6KYY - chains A and B; structure by X-ray diffraction, 2.80 A resolution.

Chain A (and B):
Molecule: Pyridine nucleotide-disulphide oxidoreductase dimerisation region
Organism: Escherichia coli BL21(DE3)
Notes: chain B of this document is another copy of the same molecule, construct and numbering; everything in this record applies to it too
Reference sequence: A0A140ND83 (A0A140ND83_ECOBD); numbering as in UniProt (aligned over 1-441)
Sequence (448 residues; numbered -6 to 441; the number before each row is that of its first residue; numbers below 1 keep their minus sign (Gly-6 is residue -6)):
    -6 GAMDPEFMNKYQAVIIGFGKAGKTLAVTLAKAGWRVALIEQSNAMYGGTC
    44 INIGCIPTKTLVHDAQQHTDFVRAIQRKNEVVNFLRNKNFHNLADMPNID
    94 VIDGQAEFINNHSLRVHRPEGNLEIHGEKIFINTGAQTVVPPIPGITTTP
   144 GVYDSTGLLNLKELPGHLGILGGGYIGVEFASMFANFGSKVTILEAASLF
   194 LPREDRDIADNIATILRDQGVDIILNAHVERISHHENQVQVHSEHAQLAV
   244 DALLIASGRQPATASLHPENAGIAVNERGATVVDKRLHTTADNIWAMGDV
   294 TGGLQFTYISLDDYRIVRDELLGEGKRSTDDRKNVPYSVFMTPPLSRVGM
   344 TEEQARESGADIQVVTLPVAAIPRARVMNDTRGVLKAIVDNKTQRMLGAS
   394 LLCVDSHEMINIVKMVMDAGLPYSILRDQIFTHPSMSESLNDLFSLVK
Disordered / not traced: -6 to 4, 111-115 (chain B: -6 to 0)
Differences from the reference sequence: expression tag (-6 to 0)
Ion coordination: Cu ion site 1: Cys43, Cys48, Thr300; Cu ion site 2 near His61 (its only coordinating residue here); Cu ion site 3 near His110 (its only coordinating residue here); Cu ion site 4 near His160 (its only coordinating residue here); Cu ion site 5 near His235 (its only coordinating residue here); Cu ion site 6 near His260 (its only coordinating residue here)
Small-molecule neighbours: FAD (flavin-adenine dinucleotide): Ile9, Gly10, Phe11, Gly12, Lys13, Ala14, Ile32, Glu33, Gln34, Met38, Gly41, Thr42, Cys43, Ile46, Gly47, Cys48, Thr51, Lys52, Gly97, Gln98, Ala99, Asn126, Thr127, Gly128, Ala129, Ser148, Ile169, Glu172, Phe173, Arg252, Leu259, Gly291, Asp292, Gln298, Phe299, Thr300, Tyr301, Ser303, Phe333
What the authors report for this chain:
  - Cu ion coordination: Cys43, Cys48
  - catalytic residues: Cys43
  - catalytic residues: Cys48, His426, Glu431 (proposed by the authors, not directly observed)
  - mutagenesis - C43S, C48S: increased catalytic activity on Cu2+
  - mutagenesis - C396S: unchanged catalytic activity
  - mutagenesis - K13A/K16A (1.3-fold): decreased catalytic activity on Cu2+
  - mutagenesis - C43S: increased catalytic activity on other metal ions
  - specificity-determining residues: Cys43

Interface between chain A and chain B:
Residue-residue contacts - 92 pairs, chain A then chain B:
  Cys43(A) with His426(B), hydrogen bond
  Cys48(A) with His426(B); Pro427(B), hydrophobic
  Ile49(A) with Pro366(B), hydrophobic
  Lys52(A) with Val370(B); Pro427(B)
  Thr53(A) with Val370(B)
  His56(A) with Val370(B); Met371(B), hydrogen bond (side chain-backbone)
  Gln60(A) with Gln60(B)
  Arg70(A) with Arg369(B), hydrogen bond (side chain-backbone); Val370(B), hydrogen bond (side chain-backbone); Met371(B); Asn372(B)
  Val74(A) with Arg369(B)
  Phe77(A) with Arg369(B)
  Thr300(A) with His426(B)
  Tyr301(A) with Ile423(B), hydrophobic; Phe424(B); His426(B)
  Ile302(A) with Ile423(B), hydrophobic
  Asp305(A) with Ile423(B)
  Arg308(A) with Arg420(B); Asp421(B); Gln422(B)
  Arg325(A) with Ile423(B)
  Pro329(A) with Ile423(B)
  Ser331(A) with Thr425(B)
  Phe333(A) with His426(B); Pro427(B)
  Pro366(A) with Ile49(B), hydrophobic
  Arg367(A) with His400(B), hydrogen bond
  Arg369(A) with Arg70(B), hydrogen bond (backbone-side chain); Phe77(B)
  Val370(A) with Lys52(B); Thr53(B); His56(B); Arg70(B), hydrogen bond (backbone-side chain)
  Met371(A) with His56(B)
  Asn372(A) with Arg70(B)
  Asp398(A) with Asp398(B)
  His400(A) with Arg367(B), hydrogen bond; Thr425(B), hydrogen bond (backbone-side chain); Pro427(B)
  Glu401(A) with Arg367(B), salt bridge; Ser428(B); Met429(B), hydrogen bond (side chain-backbone); Ser430(B), hydrogen bond
  Ile403(A) with Thr425(B)
  Asn404(A) with Ile405(B); Gln422(B); Phe424(B); Thr425(B), hydrogen bond; Ser430(B)
  Ile405(A) with Asn404(B); Ile405(B), hydrophobic
  Lys407(A) with Gln422(B); Ile423(B), hydrogen bond (side chain-backbone); Phe424(B)
  Met408(A) with Met408(B), hydrophobic; Val409(B), hydrophobic; Gln422(B)
  Val409(A) with Met408(B), hydrophobic
  Ile418(A) with Met408(B), hydrophobic
  Leu419(A) with Met408(B), hydrophobic
  Asp421(A) with Arg308(B), hydrogen bond (backbone-side chain)
  Gln422(A) with Arg308(B), hydrogen bond (backbone-side chain); Lys407(B); Met408(B)
  Ile423(A) with Tyr301(B), hydrophobic; Asp305(B); Lys407(B)
  Phe424(A) with Tyr301(B); Asn404(B)
  Thr425(A) with Ser331(B); His400(B), hydrogen bond (side chain-backbone); Ile403(B); Asn404(B), hydrogen bond
  His426(A) with Cys43(B); Cys48(B); Thr300(B); Tyr301(B); Phe333(B)
  Pro427(A) with Cys48(B), hydrophobic; Lys52(B); Phe333(B); His400(B)
  Ser428(A) with Glu401(B)
  Met429(A) with Glu401(B), hydrogen bond (backbone-side chain)
  Ser430(A) with Glu401(B), hydrogen bond; Asn404(B)
  Asn434(A) with Arg308(B)
Also at the interface, not in a pair above, chain A (52 interface residues in all): Leu78, Leu304, Tyr330, Arg420, Lys441
Also at the interface, not in a pair above, chain B (50 interface residues in all): Lys24, Val74, Leu78, Ile302, Leu304, Arg325, Pro329, Asp411, Asn434

In short:
52 residues of chain A and 50 residues of chain B are in contact; the contacts include 19 hydrogen bonds and 1
salt bridge. Among the polar pairs are Glu401(A)-Arg367(B), Cys43(A)-His426(B) and His56(A)-Met371(B). The
paper reports catalytic residues Cys43(A), Cys48(A) and His426(A) among others; C43S and C48S of chain A
increase catalytic activity on Cu2+; 4 substitutions were tested in all.
Both chains are Pyridine nucleotide-disulphide oxidoreductase dimerisation region (Escherichia coli
BL21(DE3)). Entry 6KYY (Cu(II) complex of HOCl-induced flavoprotein disulfide reductase RclA from Escherichia
coli) was determined by X-ray diffraction, deposited together with 6KGY and 6KOD.
